PDB entry 9ESH | electron microscopy, 3.20 A resolution | chains 5 and G of the 39 polymer chains in the assembly

== Chain 5 ==
Molecule: U5snRNA
Organism: Schizosaccharomyces pombe
Sequence (120 nucleotides; numbered 1 to 120; the number before each row is that of its first residue):
     1 AUAAUCCGUC AAAGCACUUU GCAAAAGCUA ACGUAUCUGU UUCUUGCCUU UUACCAGAAA
    61 CAGCCGUUUG UAAGGUGUGC UAAUUUGACU GUAUAGUUUU UGUAAUCUUU UUCUUGAAAC
Unresolved in the structure: 1-6, 109-120

== Chain G ==
Protein: Small nuclear ribonucleoprotein Sm D2
Organism: Schizosaccharomyces pombe
UniProt: O14036 (SMD2_SCHPO); residues 1-115 here = UniProt positions 1-115
Amino-acid sequence (115 residues; row label = number of the first residue in the row):
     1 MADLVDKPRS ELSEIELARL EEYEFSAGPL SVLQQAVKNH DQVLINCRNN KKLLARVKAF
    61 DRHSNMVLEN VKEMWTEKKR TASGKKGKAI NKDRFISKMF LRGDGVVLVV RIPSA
Unresolved in the structure: 1-4, 78-86

== Interface between chain 5 and chain G ==
Contacting residue pairs (14):
  A95(5) / Glu-24(G)  base contact
  A95(5) / Arg-62(G)  salt bridge to the phosphate
  A95(5) / His-63(G)  salt bridge to the phosphate
  G96(5) / Ser-10(G)  base contact
  U101(5) / His-63(G)  hydrogen bond to the sugar
  U101(5) / Asn-65(G)  hydrogen bond to the base
  U101(5) / Arg-102(G)  hydrogen bond to the sugar
  U101(5) / Gly-103(G)  base contact
  U101(5) / Asp-104(G)  hydrogen bond to the base
  G102(5) / Arg-48(G)  base contact
  G102(5) / Asp-104(G)  base contact
  U103(5) / Arg-48(G)  salt bridge to the phosphate
  A104(5) / Arg-48(G)  hydrogen bond to the sugar
  A105(5) / Asn-50(G)  hydrogen bond to the sugar
Interface residues without a listed pair, chain G (12 interface residues in all): Asn-49, Gly-105

== In short ==
The interface between chain 5 and chain G involves 7 residues on one side and 12 on the other, with 6 hydrogen
bonds and 3 salt bridges. Polar contacts include U101(5)/Asn-65(G), U101(5)/Asp-104(G) and U101(5)/His-63(G).
Chain 5 is U5snRNA and chain G is Small nuclear ribonucleoprotein Sm D2, both from Schizosaccharomyces pombe;
the structure, Structure of a B-state intermediate committed to discard (Bd-I state), was determined by
electron microscopy, deposited together with 9ESI.
